Entry 7E94 (electron microscopy, 4.67 A resolution (low resolution: residue-level contacts below are approximate; hydrogen-bond / salt-bridge calls are withheld)); this record covers chains P and Q of the 22 polymer chains in the assembly.

[Chain P]
Molecule: Trafficking protein particle complex subunit 23
Organism: Saccharomyces cerevisiae (strain ATCC 204508 / S288c)
Reference sequence: Q03784 (TRS23_YEAST); residues 1-219 here = UniProt positions 1-219
Sequence (219 residues; row label = number of the first residue in the row):
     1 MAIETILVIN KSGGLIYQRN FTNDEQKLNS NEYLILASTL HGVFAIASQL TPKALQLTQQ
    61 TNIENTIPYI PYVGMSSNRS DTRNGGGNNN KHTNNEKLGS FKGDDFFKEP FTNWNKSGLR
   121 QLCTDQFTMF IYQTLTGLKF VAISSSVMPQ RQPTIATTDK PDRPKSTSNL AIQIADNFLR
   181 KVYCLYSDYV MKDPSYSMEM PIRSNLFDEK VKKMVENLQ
Disordered / not traced: 1, 56-64, 76-103, 149-168

[Chain Q]
Molecule: Trafficking protein particle complex subunit BET3
Organism: Saccharomyces cerevisiae (strain ATCC 204508 / S288c)
Reference sequence: P36149 (BET3_YEAST); residue numbers follow UniProt; this construct covers 1-193
Sequence (193 residues; numbered 1 to 193; the number before each row is that of its first residue):
     1 MVSTTQSRSL KAMGEEIWKN KTEKINTELF TLTYGSIVAQ LCQDYERDFN KVNDHLYSMG
    61 YNIGCRLIED FLARTALPRC ENLVKTSEVL SKCAFKIFLN ITPNITNWSH NKDTFSLILD
   121 ENPLADFVEL PMDAMKSLWY SNILCGVLKG SLEMVQLDCD VWFVSDILRG DSQTEIKVKL
   181 NRILKDEIPI GED
Disordered / not traced: 1-7, 190-193
Swiss-Prot annotation at these positions:
  - lipidation: C80 (S-palmitoyl cysteine)
  - mutagenesis: C80 (C80S: Loss of palmitoylation)

[Interface between chain P and chain Q]
Contacting residue pairs (36):
  F44(P) - I188(Q)
  S48(P) - I188(Q)
  F106(P) - N20(Q)
  F107(P) - E16(Q)
  F107(P) - I17(Q)
  F111(P) - A76(Q)
  T112(P) - L77(Q)
  T112(P) - P78(Q)
  W114(P) - L77(Q)
  W114(P) - P189(Q)
  N115(P) - P189(Q)
  K116(P) - P189(Q)
  S117(P) - P189(Q)
  Q133(P) - E187(Q)
  Q133(P) - I188(Q)
  Q133(P) - P189(Q)
  T134(P) - E187(Q)
  L135(P) - R79(Q)
  L135(P) - E187(Q)
  T136(P) - E69(Q)
  L138(P) - E69(Q)
  R180(P) - A76(Q)
  Y183(P) - E69(Q)
  Y183(P) - L72(Q)
  Y183(P) - A73(Q)
  C184(P) - A73(Q)
  S187(P) - E69(Q)
  S187(P) - D70(Q)
  D188(P) - T22(Q)
  D188(P) - D70(Q)
  M191(P) - R66(Q)
  K192(P) - D70(Q)
  D193(P) - R66(Q)
  Y196(P) - R66(Q)
  M198(P) - C65(Q)
  M198(P) - R66(Q)
Also at the interface, not in a pair above, chain P (28 interface residues in all): K11, A45, G137
Also at the interface, not in a pair above, chain Q (21 interface residues in all): I68, R74, M154, V155

[Overview]
28 residues of chain P and 21 residues of chain Q are in contact. UniProt lists one mutagenesis site on chain
Q.
Chain P is Trafficking protein particle complex subunit 23 and chain Q is Trafficking protein particle complex
subunit BET3, both from Saccharomyces cerevisiae (strain ATCC 204508 / S288c); the structure, Intact TRAPPII
(State II), was determined by electron microscopy, deposited together with 7E2C, 7E2D, 7E8S, 7E8T, 7E93 and
7EA3.
